PDB entry 8HBI | electron microscopy, 2.90 A resolution | chains A and B of the 5 polymer chains in the assembly

# Chain A
Protein: VP1 of capsid protein
From: Foot-and-mouth disease virus A
Reference sequence: A0A7D5BJ70 (A0A7D5BJ70_9PICO); residues 1-211 here correspond to UniProt positions 525-735 (UniProt number = residue number + 524)
Amino-acid sequence (211 residues; numbered 1 to 211; the number before each row is that of its first residue):
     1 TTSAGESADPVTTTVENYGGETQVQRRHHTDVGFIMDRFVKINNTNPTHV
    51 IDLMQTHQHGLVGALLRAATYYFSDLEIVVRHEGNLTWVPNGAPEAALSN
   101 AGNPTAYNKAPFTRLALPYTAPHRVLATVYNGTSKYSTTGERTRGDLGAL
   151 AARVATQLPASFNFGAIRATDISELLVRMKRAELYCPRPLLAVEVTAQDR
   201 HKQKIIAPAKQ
Not modelled in the structure: 137-155, 211
Construct notes: conflict Asn46 (Ser570 in A0A7D5BJ70)

# Chain B
Protein: VP2 of capsid protein
From: Foot-and-mouth disease virus A
Reference sequence: A0A7D5BJ70 (A0A7D5BJ70_9PICO); residues 1-218 here correspond to UniProt positions 86-303 (UniProt number = residue number + 85)
Amino-acid sequence (218 residues; row label = number of the first residue in the row):
     1 DKKTEETTLLEDRTLTTRNGHTTSTTQSSVGVTYGYSTGEDHVSGPNTSG
    51 LETRVTQAERFFKKHLFNWTTDKPFGHLEKLKLPTDHKGVYGHLVDSFAY
   101 MRNGWDVEVSAVGNQFNGGCLLVAMVPEWKKFTPREKYQLTLFPHQFISP
   151 RTNMTAHITVPYLGVNRYDQYKKHKPWTLVVMVVSPLTTSSIGATEIKVY
   201 ANIAPTHVHVAGELPSKE
Not modelled in the structure: 1-11
Construct notes: conflict Thr14 (Ile99 in A0A7D5BJ70)

# How chain A and chain B interact
Residue-residue contacts (56; chain A residue first):
  Glu6(A) with Val30(B); Gln146(B); Phe147(B), hydrogen bond (backbone-backbone); Ser149(B); Thr152(B), hydrogen bond
  Ser7(A) with Val30(B); Thr33(B); Gln146(B)
  Ala8(A) with His145(B)
  Thr70(A) with Pro127(B); Glu128(B)
  Tyr71(A) with Glu128(B), hydrogen bond; Leu163(B); Gly164(B)
  His123(A) with Val165(B); Asn166(B), hydrogen bond
  Arg124(A) with Asp41(B), salt bridge; Gly164(B), hydrogen bond (side chain-backbone); Val165(B); Asn166(B); Arg167(B)
  Val125(A) with Gly164(B); Val165(B)
  Ala127(A) with Val165(B), hydrophobic
  Val129(A) with Glu128(B); Lys130(B)
  Tyr130(A) with Glu128(B); His174(B)
  Asn131(A) with Lys82(B); Glu128(B); Trp129(B); His174(B); Lys175(B), hydrogen bond (backbone-backbone); Thr178(B)
  Gly132(A) with Lys173(B)
  Thr133(A) with Lys173(B), hydrogen bond (backbone-backbone)
  Lys135(A) with Lys173(B), hydrogen bond (backbone-side chain)
  Tyr136(A) with Gln170(B); Lys173(B)
  Phe162(A) with Val165(B), hydrophobic
  Cys186(A) with Tyr36(B), hydrophobic; Leu163(B), hydrophobic
  Pro187(A) with Phe143(B)
  Arg188(A) with Pro127(B), hydrogen bond (side chain-backbone); Glu128(B); Leu142(B)
  Pro189(A) with Glu136(B); Gln139(B); Leu142(B); Phe143(B)
  Leu190(A) with Gln139(B), hydrogen bond (backbone-side chain)
  Leu191(A) with Arg135(B); Glu136(B); Gln139(B)
  Ala192(A) with Arg135(B), hydrogen bond (backbone-side chain)
  Glu194(A) with Arg135(B)
Other interface residues (no listed pair), chain A (28 interface residues in all): Gly5, Leu126, Val193
Other interface residues (no listed pair), chain B (33 interface residues in all): Val126, Phe132, Asn153, Tyr162

# In short
28 residues of chain A face 33 of chain B across their interface, with 11 hydrogen bonds and 1 salt bridge.
Among the polar pairs are Arg124(A)-Asp41(B), Glu6(A)-Thr152(B) and Tyr71(A)-Glu128(B).
Here chain A is VP1 of capsid protein and chain B is VP2 of capsid protein, both from Foot-and-mouth disease
virus A. Entry 8HBI (FMDV (A/TUR/14/98) in complex with M688F) was determined by electron microscopy (same
publication as 8HEE, 8HEG, 8HBG and 8HBJ).
